9ION - chains A and B of the 4 polymer chains in the assembly; structure by electron microscopy, 3.27 A resolution.

Chain A (and B):
Molecule: cUMP-AMP-activated phospholipase
Source organism: Escherichia coli
Notes: EC 3.1.1.32; chain B of this document is another copy of the same molecule, construct and numbering; everything in this record applies to it too
Reference sequence: Q6XGD4 (CAPE_ECOLX); numbering as in UniProt (aligned over 1-320)
Amino-acid sequence (320 residues; each row starts with the number of its first residue):
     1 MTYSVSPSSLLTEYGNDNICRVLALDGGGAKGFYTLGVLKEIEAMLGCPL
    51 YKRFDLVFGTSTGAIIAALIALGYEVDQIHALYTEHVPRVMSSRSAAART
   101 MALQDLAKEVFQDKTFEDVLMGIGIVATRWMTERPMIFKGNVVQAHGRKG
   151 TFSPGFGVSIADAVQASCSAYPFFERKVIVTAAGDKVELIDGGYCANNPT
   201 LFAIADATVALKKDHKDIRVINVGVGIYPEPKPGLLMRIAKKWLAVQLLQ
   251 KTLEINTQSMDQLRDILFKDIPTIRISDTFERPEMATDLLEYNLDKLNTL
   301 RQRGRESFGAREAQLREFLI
Not modelled in the structure: 1-7, 232-242 (chain B: 1-12, 232-242)
Small-molecule neighbours:
  - 3'3'-cUMP-AMP (A1AEP), molecule 1: Phe-58, Arg-129, Pro-135, Met-136, Ile-137, Phe-138, Lys-139, Gly-140, Ala-145, His-146, Gly-147, Arg-148, Phe-152, Ser-153, Pro-154, Gly-155, Phe-156, Phe-202, Ala-205, Asp-206
  - 3'3'-cUMP-AMP (A1AEP), molecule 2: Gln-262, Leu-263, Ile-266
Curated features (UniProtKB/Swiss-Prot):
  - motif: Gly-27 to Gly-32 (GXGXXG), Gly-59 to Gly-63 (GXSXG), Asp-191 to Gly-193 (DGA/G)
  - active site: Ser-61 (Nucleophile), Asp-191 (Proton acceptor)

Chain A / chain B interface:
Contacting residue pairs (46; chain A residue first):
  Thr-128(A) with Ile-255(B)
  Trp-130(A) with Gln-247(B); Lys-251(B)
  Glu-133(A) with Lys-251(B), salt bridge; Glu-254(B); Ile-255(B); Gln-258(B)
  Arg-134(A) with Gln-258(B), hydrogen bond; Gln-262(B)
  Pro-135(A) with Ser-259(B)
  His-146(A) with Ile-266(B); Lys-269(B), hydrogen bond (backbone-side chain)
  Tyr-171(A) with Gln-247(B); Leu-248(B), hydrophobic
  Cys-195(A) with Ser-259(B)
  Leu-201(A) with Leu-263(B), hydrophobic
  Ala-205(A) with Leu-267(B), hydrophobic
  Trp-243(A) with Trp-243(B), hydrophobic
  Ala-245(A) with Leu-249(B)
  Gln-247(A) with Tyr-171(B)
  Leu-248(A) with Tyr-171(B), hydrophobic; Pro-172(B), hydrophobic; Tyr-194(B)
  Leu-249(A) with Leu-249(B), hydrophobic; Thr-252(B)
  Lys-251(A) with Trp-130(B), hydrogen bond (side chain-backbone); Glu-133(B), salt bridge
  Thr-252(A) with Leu-253(B)
  Leu-253(A) with Thr-252(B)
  Glu-254(A) with Glu-133(B)
  Ile-255(A) with Thr-128(B); Glu-133(B); Tyr-194(B)
  Asn-256(A) with Asn-256(B)
  Gln-258(A) with Glu-133(B); Arg-134(B), hydrogen bond (backbone-side chain)
  Ser-259(A) with Glu-133(B); Arg-134(B); Pro-135(B)
  Gln-262(A) with Arg-134(B)
  Leu-263(A) with Leu-201(B), hydrophobic
  Ile-266(A) with His-146(B); Val-209(B)
  Leu-267(A) with Val-209(B), hydrophobic; Phe-268(B), hydrophobic
  Lys-269(A) with His-146(B)
Other interface residues (no listed pair), chain A (36 interface residues in all): Thr-132, Tyr-194, Phe-202, Val-209, Leu-244, Val-246, Asp-261, Phe-268
Other interface residues (no listed pair), chain B (34 interface residues in all): Cys-195, Phe-202, Ala-205, Ala-245, Val-246

Overview:
36 residues of chain A face 34 of chain B across their interface, with 4 hydrogen bonds and 2 salt bridges.
Polar pairs include Glu-133(A)/Lys-251(B), Arg-134(A)/Gln-258(B) and His-146(A)/Lys-269(B). Chain A binds
3'3'-cUMP-AMP. UniProt lists active-site residues Ser-61(A) and Asp-191(A) on chain A.
Both chains are cUMP-AMP-activated phospholipase (Escherichia coli). Entry 9ION (Cryo-EM structure of cUA
bound CapE filament) was determined by electron microscopy (same publication as 9IOM, 9IOP and 9IOQ).
